2W72 - chains C and D of the 4 polymer chains in the assembly; structure by X-ray diffraction, 1.07 A resolution.

# Chain C
Molecule: Human hemoglobin A
From: Homo sapiens
Notes: fragment: chain alpha, residues 2-142
UniProtKB: P69905 (HBA_HUMAN); residues 1-141 here correspond to UniProt positions 2-142 (UniProt number = residue number + 1)
Sequence (141 residues; each row starts with the number of its first residue):
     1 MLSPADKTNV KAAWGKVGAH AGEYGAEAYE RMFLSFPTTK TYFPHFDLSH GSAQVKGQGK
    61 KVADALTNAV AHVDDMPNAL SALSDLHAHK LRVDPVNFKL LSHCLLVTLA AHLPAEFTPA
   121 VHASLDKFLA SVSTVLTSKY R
Differences from the reference sequence: conflict Met1 (Val2 in P69905); engineered mutation Tyr29 (Leu30 in P69905), Gln58 (His59 in P69905)
Ion coordination: heme Fe near His87 (its only coordinating residue here)
Residues lining bound ligands:
  - heme (HEM): Tyr29, Met32, Thr39, Tyr42, Phe43, His45, Phe46, Gln58, Lys61, Val62, Ala65, Leu66, Leu83, Leu86, His87, Leu91, Val93, Asn97, Phe98, Leu101, Val132, Leu136
  - xenon (XE), molecule 1: Val10, Trp14, Val70, Leu105, Leu125, Phe128, Leu129
  - xenon (XE), molecule 2: Ala13, Leu109, Leu113, Glu116, Phe117, Leu125
  - xenon (XE), molecule 3: Gly25, Ala28, Tyr29, Val62, Leu66, Leu101, Leu105
  - xenon (XE), molecule 4: Tyr29, Phe33, Phe43, Phe46, Leu48, Gln54, Val55, Gln58
  - xenon (XE), molecule 5: Leu66, Leu101, Ser102, Leu105, Leu129

# Chain D
Molecule: Human hemoglobin A
From: Homo sapiens
Notes: fragment: chain beta, residues 2-147
UniProtKB: P68871 (HBB_HUMAN); residues 1-146 here correspond to UniProt positions 2-147 (UniProt number = residue number + 1)
Sequence (146 residues; row label = number of the first residue in the row):
     1 MHLTPEEKSA VTALWGKVNV DEVGGEAYGR LLVVYPWTQR FFESFGDLST PDAVMGNPKV
    61 KAQGKKVLGA FSDGLAHLDN LKGTFATLSE LHCDKLHVDP ENFRLLGNVL VCVLAHHFGK
   121 EFTPPVQAAY QKVVAGVANA LAHKYH
Differences from the reference sequence: conflict Met1 (Val2 in P69905); engineered mutation Tyr28 (Leu29 in P68871), Gln63 (His64 in P68871)
Ion coordination: heme Fe near His92 (its only coordinating residue here)
Residues lining bound ligands:
  - heme (HEM): Tyr28, Leu31, Thr38, Phe41, Phe42, Phe45, Gln63, Lys66, Val67, Ala70, Phe71, Phe85, Leu88, Leu91, His92, Leu96, Val98, Asn102, Phe103, Leu106, Val137, Leu141
  - xenon (XE), molecule 1: Gly24, Ala27, Tyr28, Gly64, Val67, Leu68, Leu106
  - xenon (XE), molecule 2: Leu68, Phe71, Phe103, Leu106, Gly107, Leu110, Val134, Val137, Ala138

# Chain C / chain D interface
Pairs across the interface (36; chain C residue first):
  Arg31(C) with Phe122(D), hydrogen bond (side chain-backbone); Thr123(D); Pro124(D); Gln127(D), hydrogen bond
  Leu34(C) with Pro124(D); Pro125(D); Ala128(D)
  Ser35(C) with Gln127(D); Ala128(D); Gln131(D)
  Phe36(C) with Gln131(D)
  His103(C) with Asn108(D), hydrogen bond; Val111(D); Gln131(D), hydrogen bond
  Cys104(C) with Gln127(D)
  Val107(C) with Val111(D), hydrophobic; Ala115(D); Gln127(D)
  Ala110(C) with Cys112(D); Ala115(D); His116(D)
  Ala111(C) with Ala115(D); Gly119(D)
  Pro114(C) with His116(D), hydrogen bond (backbone-side chain)
  Phe117(C) with Arg30(D), hydrogen bond (backbone-side chain); His116(D), hydrogen bond (backbone-side chain)
  Thr118(C) with Arg30(D), hydrogen bond (backbone-side chain)
  Pro119(C) with Arg30(D); Val33(D); Met55(D), hydrophobic
  His122(C) with Arg30(D), hydrogen bond; Val34(D); Cys112(D)
  Ala123(C) with Val34(D)
  Asp126(C) with Val34(D); Tyr35(D), hydrogen bond
Interface residues without a listed pair, chain C (18 interface residues in all): Glu30, Leu106
Interface residues without a listed pair, chain D (19 interface residues in all): Glu26

# Summary
18 residues of chain C and 19 residues of chain D are in contact, with 10 hydrogen bonds. Polar pairs include
Arg31(C)-Phe122(D), Arg31(C)-Gln127(D) and His103(C)-Asn108(D). Bound to chain C: heme and 5 copies of xenon.
Bound to chain D: heme and xenon.
Here chain C is Human hemoglobin A and chain D is Human hemoglobin A, both from Homo sapiens. Entry 2W72
(Deoxygenated structure of a distal site hemoglobin mutant plus xe) was determined by X-ray diffraction,
deposited together with 2W6V and 2W6W.
